PDB entry 1P48 | X-ray diffraction, 2.00 A resolution | chains A and B

Chain A:
Molecule: Enolase 1
Organism: Saccharomyces cerevisiae
Notes: EC 4.2.1.11
UniProtKB: P00924 (ENO1_YEAST); numbering as in UniProt (aligned over 1-436)
Sequence (436 residues; each row starts with the number of its first residue):
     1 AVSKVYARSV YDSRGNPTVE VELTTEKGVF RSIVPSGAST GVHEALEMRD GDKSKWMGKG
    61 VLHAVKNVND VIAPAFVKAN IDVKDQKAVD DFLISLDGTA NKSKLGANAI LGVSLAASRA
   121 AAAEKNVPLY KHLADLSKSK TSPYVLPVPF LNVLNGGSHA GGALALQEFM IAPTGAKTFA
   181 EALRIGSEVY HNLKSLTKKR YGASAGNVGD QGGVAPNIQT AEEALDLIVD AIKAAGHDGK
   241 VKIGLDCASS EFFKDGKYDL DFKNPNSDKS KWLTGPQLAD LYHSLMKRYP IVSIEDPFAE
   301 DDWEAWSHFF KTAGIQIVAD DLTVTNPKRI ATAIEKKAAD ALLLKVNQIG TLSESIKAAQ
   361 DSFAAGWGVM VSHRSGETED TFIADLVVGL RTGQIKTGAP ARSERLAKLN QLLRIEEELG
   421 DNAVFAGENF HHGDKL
Construct notes: engineered mutation Gln211 (Glu in P00924)
Swiss-Prot annotation at these positions:
  - binding site (Mg(2+)): Asp321
  - binding site (substrate): Asp321
Ion coordination: Mg2+ site 1: Ser39 (together with phosphoenolpyruvate); Mg2+ site 2: Asp246, Glu295, Asp320 (together with phosphoenolpyruvate)
Residues lining bound ligands: phosphoenolpyruvate (PEP): Gly37, Ala38, Ser39, Thr40, Gln167, Glu168, Gln211, Asp246, Glu295, Asp320, Leu343, Lys345, Ser372, His373, Arg374, Ser375, Lys396

Chain B:
Molecule: Enolase 1
Organism: Saccharomyces cerevisiae
Notes: EC 4.2.1.11
UniProtKB: P00924 (ENO1_YEAST); residues 501-936 here correspond to UniProt positions 1-436 (UniProt number = residue number - 500)
Sequence (436 residues; row label = number of the first residue in the row):
   501 AVSKVYARSV YDSRGNPTVE VELTTEKGVF RSIVPSGAST GVHEALEMRD GDKSKWMGKG
   561 VLHAVKNVND VIAPAFVKAN IDVKDQKAVD DFLISLDGTA NKSKLGANAI LGVSLAASRA
   621 AAAEKNVPLY KHLADLSKSK TSPYVLPVPF LNVLNGGSHA GGALALQEFM IAPTGAKTFA
   681 EALRIGSEVY HNLKSLTKKR YGASAGNVGD QGGVAPNIQT AEEALDLIVD AIKAAGHDGK
   741 VKIGLDCASS EFFKDGKYDL DFKNPNSDKS KWLTGPQLAD LYHSLMKRYP IVSIEDPFAE
   801 DDWEAWSHFF KTAGIQIVAD DLTVTNPKRI ATAIEKKAAD ALLLKVNQIG TLSESIKAAQ
   861 DSFAAGWGVM VSHRSGETED TFIADLVVGL RTGQIKTGAP ARSERLAKLN QLLRIEEELG
   921 DNAVFAGENF HHGDKL
Construct notes: engineered mutation Gln711 (Glu211 in P00924)
Swiss-Prot annotation at these positions:
  - binding site (Mg(2+)): Asp821
  - binding site (substrate): Asp821
Ion coordination: Mg2+ site 1: Ser539 (together with phosphoenolpyruvate); Mg2+ site 2: Asp746, Glu795, Asp820 (together with phosphoenolpyruvate)
Residues lining bound ligands: phosphoenolpyruvate (PEP): Gly537, Ala538, Ser539, Thr540, Gln667, Glu668, Gln711, Asp746, Glu795, Asp820, Leu843, Lys845, Ser872, His873, Arg874, Ser875, Lys896

Interface between chain A and chain B:
Contacting residue pairs (84):
  Tyr6(A) - Glu917(B)  hydrogen bond
  Arg8(A) - Glu917(B)  salt bridge
  Ser9(A) - Leu913(B)
  Val10(A) - Asn910(B)
  Tyr11(A) - Leu683(B)  hydrophobic
  Tyr11(A) - Arg684(B)  hydrogen bond (side chain-backbone)
  Tyr11(A) - Ser687(B)
  Tyr11(A) - Leu906(B)  hydrophobic
  Tyr11(A) - Asn910(B)  hydrogen bond (backbone-side chain)
  Tyr11(A) - Leu913(B)  hydrophobic
  Asp12(A) - Leu906(B)
  Ser13(A) - Ala901(B)
  Ser13(A) - Arg902(B)  hydrogen bond (backbone-backbone)
  Ser13(A) - Ser903(B)
  Arg14(A) - His691(B)
  Arg14(A) - Pro900(B)
  Gly15(A) - Ser687(B)
  Gly15(A) - His691(B)  hydrogen bond (backbone-side chain)
  Gly15(A) - Pro900(B)  hydrogen bond (backbone-backbone)
  Asn16(A) - His691(B)  hydrogen bond
  Glu20(A) - Arg914(B)  salt bridge
  Arg31(A) - Arg914(B)
  Lys55(A) - Arg684(B)
  Lys55(A) - Glu688(B)
  Trp56(A) - Arg684(B)
  Trp56(A) - Ser687(B)
  Trp56(A) - Glu688(B)  hydrogen bond (backbone-side chain)
  Met57(A) - His691(B)
  Met57(A) - Asn692(B)
  Leu183(A) - Tyr511(B)  hydrophobic
  Arg184(A) - Tyr511(B)  hydrogen bond (backbone-side chain)
  Arg184(A) - Lys555(B)
  Arg184(A) - Trp556(B)
  Ser187(A) - Tyr511(B)
  Ser187(A) - Gly515(B)
  Ser187(A) - Trp556(B)
  Glu188(A) - Ser554(B)
  Glu188(A) - Lys555(B)
  Glu188(A) - Trp556(B)  hydrogen bond (side chain-backbone)
  His191(A) - Arg514(B)  hydrogen bond (side chain-backbone)
  His191(A) - Gly515(B)
  His191(A) - Asn516(B)  hydrogen bond
  His191(A) - Met557(B)
  Asn192(A) - Met557(B)
  Ala203(A) - Gly661(B)
  Asn207(A) - Asn707(B)
  Asn207(A) - Val708(B)
  Asn207(A) - Ala715(B)
  Val208(A) - Asn707(B)
  Val208(A) - Val708(B)  hydrogen bond (backbone-backbone)
  Val208(A) - Arg902(B)
  Ala215(A) - Ser704(B)
  Ala215(A) - Asn707(B)
  Asn217(A) - Ser704(B)  hydrogen bond
  Glu377(A) - Ser903(B)
  Thr378(A) - Ser903(B)
  Glu379(A) - Ala907(B)
  Glu379(A) - Asn910(B)  hydrogen bond
  Glu379(A) - Arg914(B)  salt bridge
  Pro400(A) - Arg514(B)
  Pro400(A) - Gly515(B)
  Ala401(A) - Ser513(B)
  Arg402(A) - Ser513(B)  hydrogen bond (backbone-backbone)
  Arg402(A) - Val708(B)
  Arg402(A) - Arg902(B)
  Arg402(A) - Glu904(B)
  Ser403(A) - Ser513(B)
  Ser403(A) - Glu877(B)
  Ser403(A) - Thr878(B)
  Ser403(A) - Glu904(B)  hydrogen bond (backbone-side chain)
  Glu404(A) - Arg902(B)
  Glu404(A) - Ser903(B)  hydrogen bond (side chain-backbone)
  Leu406(A) - Tyr511(B)  hydrophobic
  Leu406(A) - Asp512(B)
  Ala407(A) - Glu879(B)
  Asn410(A) - Val510(B)
  Asn410(A) - Tyr511(B)  hydrogen bond (side chain-backbone)
  Asn410(A) - Glu879(B)  hydrogen bond
  Leu413(A) - Ser509(B)
  Arg414(A) - Glu520(B)  salt bridge
  Arg414(A) - Arg531(B)
  Arg414(A) - Glu879(B)  salt bridge
  Glu417(A) - Tyr506(B)  hydrogen bond
  Glu417(A) - Arg508(B)  salt bridge
Also at the interface, not in a pair above, chain A (46 interface residues in all): Ile33, Ser54, Gly161, Ala180, Ser204, Gly209
Also at the interface, not in a pair above, chain B (46 interface residues in all): Ile533, Ala680, Tyr690, Ala703, Gly709

In short:
The chain A/chain B interface involves 46 residues from each chain, with 21 hydrogen bonds and 6 salt bridges.
Polar pairs include Arg8(A)-Glu917(B), Glu20(A)-Arg914(B) and Glu379(A)-Arg914(B). Chain A binds
phosphoenolpyruvate. Bound to chain B: phosphoenolpyruvate.
Chain A and chain B are both Enolase 1 (Saccharomyces cerevisiae); the structure, Reverse protonation is the
key to general acid-base catalysis in enolase, was determined by X-ray diffraction (same publication as 1P43).
